PDB entry 1OUR | X-ray diffraction, 1.42 A resolution | chain A

== Chain A ==
Molecule: hypothetical protein LecB
From: Pseudomonas aeruginosa
Reference sequence: Q9HYN5 (Q9HYN5_PSEAE); residues 1-114 here correspond to UniProt positions 2-115 (UniProt number = residue number + 1)
Sequence (114 residues; numbered 1 to 114; the number before each row is that of its first residue):
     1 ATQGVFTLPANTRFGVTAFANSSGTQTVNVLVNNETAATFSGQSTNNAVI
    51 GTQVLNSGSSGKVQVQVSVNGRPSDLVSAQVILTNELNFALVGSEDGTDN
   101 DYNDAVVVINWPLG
Metal / ion sites: Ca2+ site 1: Asn-21, Asp-101, Asn-103, Asp-104, Gly-114 (together with alpha-D-mannopyranose); Ca2+ site 2: Glu-95, Asp-99, Asp-101, Asp-104 (together with alpha-D-mannopyranose)
Small-molecule neighbours: alpha-D-mannopyranose (MAN): Asn-21, Ser-22, Ser-23, Gly-24, Thr-45, Glu-95, Asp-96, Gly-97, Asp-99, Asp-101, Asn-103, Asp-104, Gly-114

== Summary ==
Chain A binds alpha-D-mannopyranose. Asn-21, Asp-101, Asn-103, Asp-104 and Gly-114 form the Ca2+ site 1.
Glu-95, Asp-99, Asp-101 and Asp-104 coordinate Ca2+ site 2.
Chain A is hypothetical protein LecB (Pseudomonas aeruginosa); the structure, LecB (PA-LII) in complex with
mannose, was determined by X-ray diffraction, deposited together with 1OUS, 1OUX, 1OVP, 1OVS and 1OXC.
